6DF5 - chains A and D of the 3 polymer chains in the assembly; structure by X-ray diffraction, 1.82 A resolution.

Chain A:
Name: Transcriptional regulator Kaiso
From: Homo sapiens
UniProtKB: Q86T24 (KAISO_HUMAN); numbering as in UniProt (aligned over 471-604)
Sequence (134 residues; numbered 471 to 604; the number before each row is that of its first residue):
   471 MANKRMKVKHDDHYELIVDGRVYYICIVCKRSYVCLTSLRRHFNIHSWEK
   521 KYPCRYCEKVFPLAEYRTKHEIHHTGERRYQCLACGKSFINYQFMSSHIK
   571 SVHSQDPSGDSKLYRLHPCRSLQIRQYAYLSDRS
Unresolved in the structure: 471-481, 598-604
Metal / ion sites: Zn2+ site 1: Cys496, Cys499, His512, His516; Zn2+ site 2: Cys524, Cys527, His540, His544; Zn2+ site 3: Cys552, Cys555, His568, His573
UniProt features mapped onto this chain:
  - zinc finger: Tyr494 to His516 (C2H2-type 1), Tyr522 to His544 (C2H2-type 2), Tyr550 to His573 (C2H2-type 3)
  - motif: Met471 to His480 (Nuclear localization signal)
  - cross-link (Glycyl lysine isopeptide (Lys-Gly)): Lys474 (interchain with G-Cter in SUMO2), Lys479 (interchain with G-Cter in SUMO2), Lys539 (interchain with G-Cter in SUMO2), Lys570 (interchain with G-Cter in SUMO2), Lys582 (interchain with G-Cter in SUMO2)
  - mutagenesis: Cys552 (C552R: Abrogates both sequence-specific and methylation-dependent DNA-binding)

Chain D:
Molecule: 18-nt DNA strand
Sequence (18 nucleotides; each row starts with the number of its first residue):
     1 TGCTTCCTGCCAATAACG

Chain A / chain D interface:
Residue-residue contacts - 27 pairs, chain A then chain D:
  Arg501(A) - DT8(D)  salt bridge to the phosphate
  Tyr503(A) - DT8(D)  hydrogen bond to the phosphate
  Tyr503(A) - DG9(D)  phosphate contact
  Val504(A) - DG9(D)  hydrogen bond to the phosphate
  Cys505(A) - DG9(D)  hydrogen bond to the phosphate
  Thr507(A) - DC11(D)  base contact
  Ser508(A) - DT8(D)  sugar contact
  Ser508(A) - DG9(D)  hydrogen bond to the phosphate
  Arg511(A) - DT8(D)  base contact
  Arg511(A) - DG9(D)  hydrogen bond to the base
  Arg511(A) - DC10(D)  base contact
  His512(A) - DT8(D)  salt bridge to the phosphate
  Ile515(A) - DC7(D)  phosphate contact
  Leu533(A) - DT8(D)  base contact
  Tyr536(A) - DC6(D)  sugar contact
  Tyr536(A) - DC7(D)  hydrogen bond to the phosphate
  His543(A) - DT5(D)  salt bridge to the phosphate
  Asn561(A) - DT5(D)  base contact
  Gln563(A) - DT5(D)  base contact
  Gln563(A) - DC6(D)  base contact
  Phe564(A) - DC3(D)  sugar contact
  Phe564(A) - DT4(D)  phosphate contact
  Arg595(A) - DA13(D)  phosphate contact
  Arg595(A) - DT14(D)  phosphate contact
  Gln596(A) - DA13(D)  sugar contact
  Tyr597(A) - DA12(D)  phosphate contact
  Tyr597(A) - DA13(D)  sugar contact
Interface residues without a listed pair, chain A (21 interface residues in all): Ser502, Phe531, Glu535

Summary:
21 residues of chain A face 12 of chain D across their interface; the contacts include 6 hydrogen bonds and 3
salt bridges. Polar pairs include Arg511(A)-DG9(D), Tyr503(A)-DT8(D) and Val504(A)-DG9(D). UniProt lists one
mutagenesis site on chain A.
Chain A is Transcriptional regulator Kaiso (Homo sapiens) and chain D is an 18-nt DNA strand; the structure,
Kaiso (ZBTB33) zinc finger DNA binding domain in complex with the specific Kaiso binding sequence (KBS), was
determined by X-ray diffraction together with 6DF8, 6DF9, 6DFA, 6DFB, 6DFC and 6V8U from the same study.
